PDB entry 6PMJ | electron microscopy, 3.91 A resolution | chains D and 1 of the 9 polymer chains in the assembly

# Chain D
Molecule: DNA-directed RNA polymerase subunit beta'
From: Escherichia coli O157:H7
Notes: EC 2.7.7.6
Reference sequence: P0A8T8 (RPOC_ECO57); numbering as in UniProt (aligned over 1-1407)
Chain sequence (1407 residues; row label = number of the first residue in the row):
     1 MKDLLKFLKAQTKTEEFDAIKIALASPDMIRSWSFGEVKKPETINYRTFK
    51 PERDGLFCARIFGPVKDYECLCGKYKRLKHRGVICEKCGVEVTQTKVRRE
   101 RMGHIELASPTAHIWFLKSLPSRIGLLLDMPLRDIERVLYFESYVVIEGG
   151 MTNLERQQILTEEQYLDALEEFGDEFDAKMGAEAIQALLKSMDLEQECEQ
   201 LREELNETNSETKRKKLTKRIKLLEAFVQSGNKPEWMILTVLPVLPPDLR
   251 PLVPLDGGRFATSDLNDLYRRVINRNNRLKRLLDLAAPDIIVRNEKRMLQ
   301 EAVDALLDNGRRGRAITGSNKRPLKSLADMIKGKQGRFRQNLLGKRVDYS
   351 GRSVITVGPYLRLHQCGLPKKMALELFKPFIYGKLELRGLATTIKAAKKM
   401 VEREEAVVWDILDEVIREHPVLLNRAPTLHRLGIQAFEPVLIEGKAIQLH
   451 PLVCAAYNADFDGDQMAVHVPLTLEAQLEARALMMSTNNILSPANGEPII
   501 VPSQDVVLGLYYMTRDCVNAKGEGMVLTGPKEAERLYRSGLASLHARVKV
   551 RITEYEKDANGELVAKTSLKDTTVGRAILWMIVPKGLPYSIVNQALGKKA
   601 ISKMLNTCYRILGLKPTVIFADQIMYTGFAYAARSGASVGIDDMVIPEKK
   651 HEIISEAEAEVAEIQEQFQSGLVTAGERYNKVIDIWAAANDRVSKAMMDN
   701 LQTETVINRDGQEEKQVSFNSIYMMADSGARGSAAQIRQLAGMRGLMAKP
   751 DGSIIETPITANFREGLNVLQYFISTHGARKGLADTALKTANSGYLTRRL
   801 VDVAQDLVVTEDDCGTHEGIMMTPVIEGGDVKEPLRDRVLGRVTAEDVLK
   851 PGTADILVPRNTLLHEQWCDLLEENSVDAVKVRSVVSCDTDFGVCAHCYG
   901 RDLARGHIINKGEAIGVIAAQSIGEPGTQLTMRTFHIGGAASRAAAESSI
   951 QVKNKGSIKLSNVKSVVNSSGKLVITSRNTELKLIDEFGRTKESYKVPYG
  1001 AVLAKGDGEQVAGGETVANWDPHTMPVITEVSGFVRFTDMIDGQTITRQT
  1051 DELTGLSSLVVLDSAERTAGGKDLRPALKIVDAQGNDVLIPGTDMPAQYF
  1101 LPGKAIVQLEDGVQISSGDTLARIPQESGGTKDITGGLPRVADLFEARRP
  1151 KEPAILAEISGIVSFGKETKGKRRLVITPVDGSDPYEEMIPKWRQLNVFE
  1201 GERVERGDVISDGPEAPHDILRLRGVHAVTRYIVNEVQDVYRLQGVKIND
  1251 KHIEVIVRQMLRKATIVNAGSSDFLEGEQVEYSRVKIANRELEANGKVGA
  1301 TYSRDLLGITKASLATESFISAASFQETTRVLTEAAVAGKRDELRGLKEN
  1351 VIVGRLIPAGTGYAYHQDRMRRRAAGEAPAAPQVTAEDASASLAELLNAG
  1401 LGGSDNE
Unresolved in the structure: 1-14, 933-947, 1127-1136, 1377-1407
Metal / ion sites: Zn2+ site 1: Cys70, Cys85; Mg2+: Asp460, Asp462, Asp464 (shared with 1 residue of chain 3); Zn2+ site 2: Cys814, Cys888, Cys895
Curated features (UniProtKB/Swiss-Prot):
  - binding site (Zn(2+)): Cys70, Cys72, Cys85, Cys88, Cys814, Cys888, Cys895, Cys898
  - binding site (Mg(2+)): Asp460, Asp462, Asp464
  - modified residue: Lys972 (N6-acetyllysine)
Reported in the primary citation:
  - binding site for Synthetic nontemplate strand DNA (chain 1): Lys74, Lys87
  - mutagenesis - K74A, K74A/K87A, K87A: decreased catalytic activity with RNA polymerase sigma factor FliA
  - mutagenesis - K74A/K87A: decreased growth in response to bacterial growth

# Chain 1
Molecule: Synthetic nontemplate strand DNA
Sequence (54 nucleotides; numbered 35 to 88; the number before each row is that of its first residue):
    35 AGCAATAAAGTTTCCTTCCTCCTTGCCGATAACGAGATCAACTTGTTTGC
    85 GGCG

# How chain D and chain 1 interact
Residue-residue contacts (10):
  Tyr46(D) - DT57(1)  phosphate contact
  Cys72(D) - DC48(1)  phosphate contact
  Cys72(D) - DC49(1)  phosphate contact
  Lys74(D) - DT47(1)  salt bridge to the phosphate
  Lys87(D) - DT47(1)  hydrogen bond to the phosphate
  Lys87(D) - DC48(1)  salt bridge to the phosphate
  Arg133(D) - DG85(1)  hydrogen bond to the phosphate
  Arg133(D) - DG86(1)  salt bridge to the phosphate
  Arg1148(D) - DT81(1)  salt bridge to the phosphate
  Lys1311(D) - DG83(1)  phosphate contact
Other interface residues (no listed pair), chain D (10 interface residues in all): Leu71, Pro121, Lys321
Other interface residues (no listed pair), chain 1 (11 interface residues in all): DA74, DT82, DC84

# In short
Chain D and chain 1 form an interface of 10 and 11 residues respectively, with 2 hydrogen bonds and 4 salt
bridges. Among the polar pairs are Lys87(D)-DT47(1), Arg133(D)-DG85(1) and Lys74(D)-DT47(1). From the paper: a
binding site for Synthetic nontemplate strand DNA (chain 1) at Lys74(D) and Lys87(D); K74A, K74A/K87A and K87A
of chain D reduce catalytic activity with RNA polymerase sigma factor FliA.
Here chain D is DNA-directed RNA polymerase subunit beta' (Escherichia coli O157:H7) and chain 1 is Synthetic
nontemplate strand DNA. Entry 6PMJ (Sigm28-transcription initiation complex with specific promoter at the
state 2) was determined by electron microscopy, deposited together with 6PMI.
